PDB entry 9KAS | X-ray diffraction, 2.40 A resolution | chain B

== Chain B ==
Protein: anti-sulfonylurea antibody scFv
Organism: Mus musculus
Notes: antibody fragment or engineered binder
Chain sequence (260 residues; numbered 1 to 260; the number before each row is that of its first residue):
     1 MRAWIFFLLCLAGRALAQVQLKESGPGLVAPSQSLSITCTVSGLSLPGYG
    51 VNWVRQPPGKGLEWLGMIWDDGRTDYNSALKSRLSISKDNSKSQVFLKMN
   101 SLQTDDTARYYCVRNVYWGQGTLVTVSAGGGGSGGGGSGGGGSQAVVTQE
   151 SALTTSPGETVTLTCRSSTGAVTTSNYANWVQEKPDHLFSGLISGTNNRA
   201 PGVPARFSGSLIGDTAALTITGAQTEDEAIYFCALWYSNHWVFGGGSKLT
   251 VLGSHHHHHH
Disordered / not traced: 1-19, 128-144, 253-260
Disulfides: C39-C112, C165-C233
Ligand contacts: Chlorpropamide (A1EEY): G48, Y49, G50, N52, M67, W69, N115, Y177, N179, W236, W241

== In short ==
Bound to chain B: Chlorpropamide.
Chain B is anti-sulfonylurea antibody scFv (Mus musculus); the structure, Crystal structure of
anti-sulfonylurea antibody scFv in complex with chlorpropamide, was determined by X-ray diffraction together
with 9KAT from the same study.
